Entry 6H6C (X-ray diffraction, 1.75 A resolution); this record covers chain A.

== Chain A ==
Molecule: Neuroglobin
From: Mus musculus
UniProt: Q9ER97 (NGB_MOUSE); numbering as in UniProt (aligned over 1-151)
Amino-acid sequence (151 residues; numbered 1 to 151; the number before each row is that of its first residue):
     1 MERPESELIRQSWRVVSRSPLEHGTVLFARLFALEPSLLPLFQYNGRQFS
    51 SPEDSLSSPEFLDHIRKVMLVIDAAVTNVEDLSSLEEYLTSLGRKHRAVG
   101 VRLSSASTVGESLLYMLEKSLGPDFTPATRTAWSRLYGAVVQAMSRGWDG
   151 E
Construct notes: conflict Ser55 (Cys in Q9ER97), Ser120 (Cys in Q9ER97); engineered mutation Ala106 (Phe in Q9ER97)
Ion coordination: heme Fe near His96 (its only coordinating residue here)
Small-molecule neighbours:
  - carbon monoxide (CMO): Phe28, Phe42, His64, Val68, His96
  - 1,4-diethylene dioxide (DIO), molecule 1: Ser17, Pro20, Met69, Leu70, Asp73
  - 1,4-diethylene dioxide (DIO), molecule 2: Lys67, Leu70, Val71, Tyr88
  - 1,4-diethylene dioxide (DIO), molecule 3: Ser107, Gly110, Glu111, Leu114, Ser134, Tyr137
  - heme (HEM): Leu38, Leu41, Phe42, Gln43, Tyr44, His64, Lys67, Val68, Val71, Ile72, Tyr88, Leu92, Lys95, His96, Val99, Val101, Arg102, Leu103, Ser105, Ala106, Val109, Tyr137, Val140, Val141, Met144, Trp148
Reported in the primary citation:
  - mutagenesis - F106A: increased binding to carbon monoxide
  - conformationally variable residues: Trp148
  - mutagenesis - F106A: increased binding to CO

== In short ==
Ligands of chain A: heme, carbon monoxide and 3 copies of 1,4-diethylene dioxide. From the paper: F106A
increases binding to carbon monoxide; conformational variability at Trp148.
Chain A is Neuroglobin (Mus musculus); the structure, Carbomonoxy murine neuroglobin F106A mutant, was
determined by X-ray diffraction, deposited together with 6H5Z, 6H6I and 6H6J.
